Entry 7N2Q (X-ray diffraction, 2.70 A resolution); this record covers chains D and F of the 5 polymer chains in the assembly.

== Chain D ==
Name: AS4.3 T cell receptor alpha chain
Source organism: Homo sapiens
Sequence (204 residues; each row starts with the number of its first residue):
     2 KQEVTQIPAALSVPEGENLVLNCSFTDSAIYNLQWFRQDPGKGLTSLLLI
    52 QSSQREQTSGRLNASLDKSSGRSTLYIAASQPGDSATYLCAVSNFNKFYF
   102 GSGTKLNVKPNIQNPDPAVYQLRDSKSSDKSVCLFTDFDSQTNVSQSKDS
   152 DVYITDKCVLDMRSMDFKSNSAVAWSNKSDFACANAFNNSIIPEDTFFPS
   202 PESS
Not modelled in the structure: 203-205
Disulfides: C24-C91, C134-C184
Covalently attached groups: N-acetylglucosamine (NAG) linked to N23, N64

== Chain F ==
Name: AS4.3 T cell receptor beta chain
Source organism: Homo sapiens
Sequence (241 residues; numbered 4 to 244; the number before each row is that of its first residue):
     4 VTQTPKHLITATGQRVTLRCSPRSGDLSVYWYQQSLDQGLQFLIQYYNGE
    54 ERAKGNILERFSAQQFPDLHSELNLSSLELGDSALYFCASSVATYSTDTQ
   104 YFGPGTRLTVLEDLKNVFPPEVAVFEPSEAEISHTQKATLVCLATGFYPD
   154 HVELSWWVNGKEVHSGVCTDPQPLKEQPALNDSRYALSSRLRVSATFWQN
   204 PRNHFRCQVQFYGLSENDEWTQDRAKPVTQIVSAEAWGRAD
Not modelled in the structure: 242-244
Disulfides: C23-C91, C145-C210
Covalently attached groups: N-acetylglucosamine (NAG) linked to N77

== Interface between chain D and chain F ==
Residue-residue contacts (85; chain D residue first):
  Y32(D) - S99(F)
  N33(D) - S99(F)  hydrogen bond (side chain-backbone)
  Q35(D) - T102(F)  hydrogen bond
  F37(D) - F105(F)  hydrophobic
  Q39(D) - Q37(F)  hydrogen bond
  Q39(D) - F90(F)
  G42(D) - P107(F)
  K43(D) - F105(F)
  K43(D) - G106(F)
  K43(D) - P107(F)
  G44(D) - F90(F)
  L45(D) - L43(F)  hydrophobic
  L45(D) - F105(F)
  S47(D) - T102(F)  hydrogen bond
  L50(D) - T100(F)
  L50(D) - D101(F)
  L50(D) - T102(F)
  Q52(D) - T100(F)  hydrogen bond (side chain-backbone)
  N97(D) - A56(F)
  K98(D) - F45(F)
  K98(D) - G58(F)
  F99(D) - Y33(F)  hydrophobic
  F99(D) - Y35(F)
  F99(D) - F45(F)
  F99(D) - Q48(F)
  F99(D) - Q103(F)
  F101(D) - Y35(F)  hydrophobic
  F101(D) - L43(F)  hydrophobic
  F101(D) - F105(F)  hydrophobic
  D117(D) - H137(F)  salt bridge
  D117(D) - T138(F)
  Y121(D) - A133(F)
  Y121(D) - E134(F)
  Y121(D) - H137(F)
  Q122(D) - S131(F)
  L123(D) - F128(F)
  L123(D) - E129(F)
  L123(D) - P130(F)  hydrophobic
  L123(D) - T142(F)
  L123(D) - V144(F)  hydrophobic
  R124(D) - V127(F)  hydrogen bond (side chain-backbone)
  R124(D) - F128(F)
  R124(D) - E129(F)  salt bridge
  D125(D) - F128(F)
  S126(D) - A126(F)
  S126(D) - V127(F)
  S126(D) - F128(F)
  S129(D) - F128(F)
  K131(D) - F128(F)
  K131(D) - L146(F)
  V133(D) - F128(F)  hydrophobic
  L135(D) - E134(F)
  L135(D) - T142(F)
  T137(D) - R195(F)
  D138(D) - T138(F)
  D138(D) - R195(F)  salt bridge
  Y154(D) - E179(F)
  I155(D) - L177(F)
  T156(D) - D173(F)
  T156(D) - S191(F)
  T156(D) - R193(F)  hydrogen bond
  D157(D) - D173(F)
  D157(D) - R193(F)
  C159(D) - C171(F)  disulfide
  C159(D) - T172(F)
  C159(D) - R193(F)
  V160(D) - C171(F)
  L161(D) - G169(F)
  L161(D) - R195(F)
  D162(D) - S168(F)  hydrogen bond (backbone-side chain)
  D162(D) - G169(F)  hydrogen bond (backbone-backbone)
  M163(D) - S168(F)
  M163(D) - R195(F)
  R164(D) - S168(F)  hydrogen bond (backbone-side chain)
  M166(D) - S197(F)
  F168(D) - K140(F)
  F168(D) - R195(F)
  S170(D) - R195(F)  hydrogen bond
  S172(D) - R193(F)
  A173(D) - R193(F)
  V174(D) - R193(F)
  W176(D) - L146(F)  hydrophobic
  W176(D) - A189(F)  hydrophobic
  F198(D) - H137(F)
  P200(D) - A133(F)  hydrophobic
Also at the interface, not in a pair above, chain D (51 interface residues in all): L90, S128, S165
Also at the interface, not in a pair above, chain F (49 interface residues in all): Q44, N59, L88, V125, V170, V196
Disulfides between the chains: C159(D)-C171(F)

== In short ==
51 residues of chain D and 49 residues of chain F are in contact, with 1 disulfide bond, 11 hydrogen bonds and
3 salt bridges. Among the polar pairs are D117(D)-H137(F), R124(D)-E129(F) and D138(D)-R195(F).
N-acetylglucosamine is covalently linked to N23(D) and N64(D).
Chain D is AS4.3 T cell receptor alpha chain and chain F is AS4.3 T cell receptor beta chain, both from Homo
sapiens; the structure, AS4.3-yeih-HLA*B27, was determined by X-ray diffraction (same publication as 7N2N,
7N2O, 7N2P, 7N2R, 7N2S and 8CX4).
